6LA6 - chains A and C of the 6 polymer chains in the assembly; structure by electron microscopy, 2.39 A resolution.

[Chain A]
Name: Capsid protein VP1
From: Echovirus E11
Sequence (285 residues; each row starts with the number of its first residue):
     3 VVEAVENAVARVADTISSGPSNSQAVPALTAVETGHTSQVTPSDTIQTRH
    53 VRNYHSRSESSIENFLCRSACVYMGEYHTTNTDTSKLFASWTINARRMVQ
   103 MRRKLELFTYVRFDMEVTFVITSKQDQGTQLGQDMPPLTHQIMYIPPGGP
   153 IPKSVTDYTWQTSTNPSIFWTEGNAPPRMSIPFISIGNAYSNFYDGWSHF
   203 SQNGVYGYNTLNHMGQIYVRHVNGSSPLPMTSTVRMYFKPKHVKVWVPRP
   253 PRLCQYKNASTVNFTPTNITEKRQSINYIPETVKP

[Chain C]
Name: Capsid protein VP3
From: Echovirus E11
Sequence (238 residues; numbered 1 to 238; the number before each row is that of its first residue):
     1 GLPVMNTPGSNQFLTSDDFQSPSAMPQFDVTPELNIPGEVQNLMEIAEVD
    51 SVVPVNNVEGKLDTMEIYRIPVQSGNHQSSQVFGFQVQPGLDNVFKHTLL
   101 GEILNYYAHWSGSIKLTFVFCGSAMATGKFLLAYAPPGANAPKSRKDAML
   151 GTHIIWDVGLQSSCVLCIPWISQTHYRLVQQDEYTSAGNVTCWYQTGIVV
   201 PAGTPTSCSIMCFVSACNDFSVRLLKDTPFIEQSALLQ

[How chain A and chain C interact]
Contacting residue pairs (163):
  Val14(A) with Asn218(C)
  Ala15(A) with Asn218(C)
  Ala30(A) with Ile154(C), hydrophobic; Ser163(C); Cys164(C); Val165(C), hydrogen bond (backbone-backbone)
  Leu31(A) with Ser163(C)
  Thr32(A) with Gln161(C); Ser162(C); Ser163(C), hydrogen bond (backbone-backbone)
  Ala33(A) with Ser163(C)
  Val34(A) with Thr117(C); Ser163(C), hydrogen bond (backbone-side chain)
  Glu35(A) with Ser162(C), hydrogen bond
  Thr39(A) with Glu48(C); Asp50(C)
  Ser40(A) with Lys115(C), hydrogen bond (backbone-side chain); Val165(C)
  Val42(A) with Lys115(C); Val165(C), hydrophobic
  Thr43(A) with Cys167(C); Asn218(C)
  Pro44(A) with Ser113(C); Cys167(C); Pro169(C), hydrophobic
  Ile48(A) with Thr152(C)
  His57(A) with Ser111(C); His175(C), hydrogen bond; Tyr176(C); Ser221(C)
  Arg59(A) with Asn42(C), hydrogen bond (backbone-side chain); Met44(C); Glu48(C), salt bridge; Cys217(C); Asn218(C); Phe220(C), hydrogen bond (side chain-backbone)
  Glu61(A) with Tyr107(C), hydrogen bond (backbone-side chain); Arg223(C); Leu224(C), hydrogen bond (side chain-backbone); Leu225(C)
  Ser62(A) with Asn42(C), hydrogen bond; Leu43(C), hydrogen bond (backbone-backbone); Met44(C); Tyr107(C)
  Ser63(A) with Gln41(C); Asn42(C)
  Ile64(A) with Val40(C); Gln41(C); Asn42(C)
  Asn66(A) with Leu225(C)
  Phe67(A) with Leu43(C), hydrophobic; Tyr107(C); Leu225(C), hydrophobic
  Arg70(A) with Ser16(C), hydrogen bond
  Ser71(A) with Phe13(C); Thr15(C), hydrogen bond (side chain-backbone)
  Arg98(A) with Gln238(C)
  Arg99(A) with Gln233(C); Leu236(C); Leu237(C); Gln238(C)
  Met100(A) with Gln233(C); Leu236(C), hydrophobic
  Val101(A) with Ile231(C), hydrophobic; Glu232(C); Gln233(C); Gln238(C)
  Gln102(A) with Asp227(C)
  Arg104(A) with Gln238(C), hydrogen bond (side chain-backbone)
  Arg105(A) with Glu102(C), salt bridge; Tyr106(C), hydrogen bond; Thr228(C); Ile231(C)
  Lys106(A) with Tyr106(C)
  Arg114(A) with Thr31(C), hydrogen bond (side chain-backbone); Pro32(C); Glu33(C), salt bridge
  Glu118(A) with Phe19(C); Ser21(C)
  Thr120(A) with Phe13(C)
  Tyr146(A) with Met25(C), hydrophobic
  Arg180(A) with Phe13(C); Asp17(C), salt bridge; Ser21(C)
  Met181(A) with Ser21(C); Pro22(C); Ala24(C), hydrophobic
  Ser182(A) with Ser21(C); Pro22(C), hydrogen bond (backbone-backbone); Ser23(C); Ala24(C), hydrogen bond (backbone-backbone)
  Ile183(A) with Ala24(C), hydrophobic
  Pro184(A) with Met25(C)
  Phe185(A) with Phe28(C); Val30(C)
  Ile186(A) with Met25(C), hydrophobic; Phe28(C), hydrophobic
  Ser187(A) with Thr31(C), hydrogen bond (backbone-side chain)
  Gly189(A) with Thr31(C), hydrogen bond (backbone-side chain)
  Asn190(A) with Pro32(C), hydrogen bond (side chain-backbone); Leu34(C)
  Lys241(A) with Asp17(C)
  Lys246(A) with Glu33(C); Glu39(C), salt bridge
  Val247(A) with Glu39(C); Val40(C), hydrogen bond (backbone-backbone)
  Trp248(A) with Glu33(C); Ile36(C), hydrogen bond (side chain-backbone); Pro37(C); Gly38(C); Glu39(C)
  Val249(A) with Pro37(C); Gly38(C), hydrogen bond (backbone-backbone)
  Pro250(A) with Val40(C)
  Pro253(A) with Leu99(C); Glu102(C)
  Gln257(A) with Phe230(C), hydrogen bond (side chain-backbone); Ile231(C); Glu232(C)
  Tyr258(A) with Ile231(C), hydrophobic; Gln238(C), hydrogen bond (backbone-side chain)
  Lys259(A) with Leu237(C)
  Asn260(A) with Gln238(C)
  Asn270(A) with Leu62(C); Asp63(C)
  Ile271(A) with Leu62(C), hydrogen bond (backbone-backbone); Ile67(C), hydrophobic; Tyr68(C); His97(C)
  Thr272(A) with Asn57(C); Leu62(C); Ile67(C); Asn93(C), hydrogen bond (side chain-backbone); His97(C)
  Glu273(A) with Asn57(C), hydrogen bond (backbone-side chain); Leu62(C); Asn93(C); Lys96(C), salt bridge
  Lys274(A) with Asn57(C); Glu59(C); Leu62(C); Asn93(C)
  Arg275(A) with Val55(C), hydrogen bond (side chain-backbone); Asn57(C), hydrogen bond (backbone-backbone); Gly84(C), hydrogen bond (side chain-backbone)
  Ser277(A) with Val58(C)
  Ile278(A) with Val55(C); Asn56(C); Val82(C); Phe83(C); Gly84(C), hydrogen bond (backbone-backbone)
  Asn279(A) with Gln81(C); Val82(C); Phe83(C), hydrogen bond (side chain-backbone); Gly84(C)
  Ile281(A) with Gly84(C); Phe85(C); Gln86(C)
  Pro282(A) with Gln86(C)
  Glu283(A) with Asn140(C), hydrogen bond
  Thr284(A) with Asn140(C); Glu183(C)
  Val285(A) with Asn140(C), hydrogen bond (backbone-side chain)
Other interface residues (no listed pair), chain A (89 interface residues in all): Gln41, Thr47, Ser58, Tyr75, Met76, Leu109, Phe110, Tyr112, Val122, Pro168, Ala177, Pro178, Ile188, Tyr239, Leu255, Cys256, Ala261, Tyr280
Other interface residues (no listed pair), chain C (101 interface residues in all): Asn11, Asp18, Ile46, Val49, Pro54, Ile70, Pro71, Val94, Val119, Gly138, Ala139, Ala141, Trp156, Asn189, Val190, Phe213, Ser215, Asp219, Val222

[Overview]
The interface between chain A and chain C involves 89 residues on one side and 101 on the other; the contacts
include 37 hydrogen bonds and 6 salt bridges. Polar pairs include Arg59(A)-Glu48(C), Arg105(A)-Glu102(C) and
Arg114(A)-Glu33(C).
Chain A is Capsid protein VP1 and chain C is Capsid protein VP3, both from Echovirus E11; the structure,
Cryo-EM structure of echovirus 11 complexed with its uncoating receptor FcRn at pH 7.4, was determined by
electron microscopy, deposited together with 6LA3, 6LA4, 6LA5, 6LA7, 6LAO, 6LAP and 3 further entries.
